PDB entry 1VFH | X-ray diffraction, 2.00 A resolution | chain A

Chain A:
Molecule: alanine racemase
Organism: Streptomyces lavendulae
Notes: EC 5.1.1.1
Reference sequence: Q65YW7 (Q65YW7_STRLA); residues 1-378 here = UniProt positions 1-378
Chain sequence (386 residues; row label = number of the first residue in the row):
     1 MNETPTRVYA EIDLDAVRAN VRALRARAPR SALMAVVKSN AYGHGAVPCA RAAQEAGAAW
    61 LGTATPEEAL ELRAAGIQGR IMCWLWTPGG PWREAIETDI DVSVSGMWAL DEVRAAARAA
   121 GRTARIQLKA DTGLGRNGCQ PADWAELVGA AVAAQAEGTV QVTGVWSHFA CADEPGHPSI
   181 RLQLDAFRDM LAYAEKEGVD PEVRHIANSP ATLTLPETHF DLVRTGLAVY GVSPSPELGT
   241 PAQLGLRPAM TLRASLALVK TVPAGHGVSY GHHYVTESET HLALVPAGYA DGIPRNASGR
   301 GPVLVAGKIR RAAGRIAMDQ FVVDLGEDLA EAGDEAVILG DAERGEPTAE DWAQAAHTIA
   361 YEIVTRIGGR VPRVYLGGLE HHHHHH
Unresolved in the structure: 1-2, 385-386
Modified residues: Lys129 (lysine nz-carboxylic acid; KCX)
Covalent attachments: pyridoxal phosphate (PLP) linked to Lys38
Residues lining bound ligands: pyridoxal phosphate (PLP): Val36, Tyr42, Trp84, Lys129, Arg136, Trp166, His168, Asn208, Ser209, Pro210, Arg224, Thr225, Gly226, Leu227, Tyr361

Summary:
Covalently linked pyridoxal phosphate: at Lys38.
Chain A is alanine racemase (Streptomyces lavendulae); the structure, Crystal structure of alanine racemase
from D-cycloserine producing Streptomyces lavendulae, was determined by X-ray diffraction, deposited together
with 1VFS and 1VFT.
